Entry 7RMH (electron microscopy, 3.10 A resolution); this record covers chains R and S of the 6 polymer chains in the assembly.

# Chain R
Protein: Substance-P receptor
From: Homo sapiens
UniProt: P25103 (NK1R_HUMAN); residue numbers follow UniProt; this construct covers 1-407
Amino-acid sequence (418 residues; each row starts with the number of its first residue; numbers below 1 keep their minus sign (Asp-10 is residue -10)):
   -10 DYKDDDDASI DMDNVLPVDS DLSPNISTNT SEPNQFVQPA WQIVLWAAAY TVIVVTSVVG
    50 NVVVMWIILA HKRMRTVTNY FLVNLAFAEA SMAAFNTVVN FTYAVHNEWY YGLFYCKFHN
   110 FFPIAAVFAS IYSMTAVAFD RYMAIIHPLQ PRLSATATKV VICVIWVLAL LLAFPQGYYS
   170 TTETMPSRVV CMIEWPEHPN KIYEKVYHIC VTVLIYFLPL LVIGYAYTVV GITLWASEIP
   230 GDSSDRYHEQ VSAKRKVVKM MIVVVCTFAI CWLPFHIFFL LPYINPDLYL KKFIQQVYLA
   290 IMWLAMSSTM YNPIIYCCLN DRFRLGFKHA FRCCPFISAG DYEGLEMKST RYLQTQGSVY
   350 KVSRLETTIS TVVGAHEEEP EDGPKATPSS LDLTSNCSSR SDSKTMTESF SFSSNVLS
Disordered / not traced: -10 to 22, 225-238, 321-407
Cystine bridges: Cys105-Cys180
Sequence notes: expression tag (-10 to 0)
Curated features (UniProtKB/Swiss-Prot):
  - binding site (CP-96345): His197
  - lipidation: Cys322 (S-palmitoyl cysteine)
  - glycosylation (N-linked (GlcNAc...) asparagine): Asn14, Asn18
  - natural variant: Tyr192 (Y192H: Display properties similar to those of the wild-type receptor)
Reported in the primary citation:
  - mutagenesis - M174I, R177M: unchanged signaling with Substance P (chain S)
  - mutagenesis - R177M (20-fold): decreased signaling in response to SP
  - mutagenesis - R177M: unchanged expression
  - mutagenesis - N85D, N85Q, N89D, H108A, H108Q, Y287F, Y287H: decreased signaling
  - mutagenesis - R177M: unchanged signaling in response to Ca2+ mobilization
  - mutagenesis - M174I: unchanged signaling in response to Ca2+ signaling

# Chain S
Protein: Substance P
UniProt: P20366 (TKN1_HUMAN); residues 1-11 here correspond to UniProt positions 58-68 (UniProt number = residue number + 57)
Amino-acid sequence (12 residues; numbered 1 to 12; the number before each row is that of its first residue):
     1 RPKPQQFFGL MX
Modified / non-standard residues: NH2 (amino group) at position 12
Sequence notes: amidation (12)
Curated features (UniProtKB/Swiss-Prot):
  - site (Cleavage): Pro2, Lys3, Gln6, Phe7, Phe7, Phe8, Phe8, Gly9, Gly9, Leu10
  - modified residue: Met11 (Methionine amide)

# How chain R and chain S interact
Residue-residue contacts (34; chain R residue first):
  Gln24(R) with Gln5(S), hydrogen bond (side chain-backbone)
  Phe25(R) with Gln5(S); Gln6(S); Phe7(S), hydrophobic
  Asn85(R) with Met11(S), hydrogen bond (side chain-backbone); NH2_12(S), hydrogen bond (side chain-backbone)
  Asn89(R) with Met11(S); NH2_12(S)
  Tyr92(R) with Phe8(S); Leu10(S), hydrophobic
  Asn96(R) with Gln6(S); Phe7(S), hydrogen bond (side chain-backbone)
  His108(R) with NH2_12(S)
  Asn109(R) with Leu10(S)
  Gln165(R) with Met11(S)
  Glu172(R) with Arg1(S), hydrogen bond (side chain-backbone)
  Met174(R) with Arg1(S); Lys3(S); Pro4(S), hydrophobic
  Arg177(R) with Pro4(S); Gln6(S), hydrogen bond (side chain-backbone); Phe8(S)
  Val179(R) with Phe8(S), hydrophobic
  Phe268(R) with Leu10(S); Met11(S), hydrophobic
  Tyr278(R) with Gln5(S); Gln6(S); Phe7(S)
  Leu279(R) with Gln5(S); Gln6(S)
  Gln284(R) with Phe7(S)
  Tyr287(R) with Phe7(S), hydrophobic; Leu10(S), hydrogen bond (side chain-backbone)
  Met291(R) with Met11(S)
Interface residues without a listed pair, chain R (25 interface residues in all): Ala93, Ile113, Cys180, Met181, Phe264, Ile283
Interface residues without a listed pair, chain S (12 interface residues in all): Pro2, Gly9
From the paper, about this interface:
  - residue pairs: Met174(R)-Phe8(S) (hydrophobic contact)
  - interface residues, chain R: Arg177(R)

# In short
Chain R and chain S form an interface of 25 and 12 residues respectively, with 7 hydrogen bonds. Among the
polar pairs are Gln24(R)-Gln5(S), Asn85(R)-Met11(S) and Asn85(R)-NH2_12(S). The authors report a hydrophobic
contact between Met174(R) and Phe8(S). From the paper: N85D, N85Q and N89D of chain R, among others, reduce
signaling; the interface residue Arg177(R); 9 substitutions were tested in all.
Here chain R is Substance-P receptor (Homo sapiens) and chain S is Substance P. Entry 7RMH (Substance P bound
to active human neurokinin 1 receptor in complex with miniGs399) was determined by electron microscopy
together with 7RMG and 7RMI from the same study.
